Entry 5XL6 (X-ray diffraction, 2.41 A resolution); this record covers chains A and C.

Chain A:
Name: Hemagglutinin
From: Influenza A virus (strain A/Duck/Czechoslovakia/1956 H4N6)
Reference sequence: A3KF09 (A3KF09_I56A1); residues 1-327 here correspond to UniProt positions 17-343 (UniProt number = residue number + 16)
Sequence (327 residues; row label = number of the first residue in the row):
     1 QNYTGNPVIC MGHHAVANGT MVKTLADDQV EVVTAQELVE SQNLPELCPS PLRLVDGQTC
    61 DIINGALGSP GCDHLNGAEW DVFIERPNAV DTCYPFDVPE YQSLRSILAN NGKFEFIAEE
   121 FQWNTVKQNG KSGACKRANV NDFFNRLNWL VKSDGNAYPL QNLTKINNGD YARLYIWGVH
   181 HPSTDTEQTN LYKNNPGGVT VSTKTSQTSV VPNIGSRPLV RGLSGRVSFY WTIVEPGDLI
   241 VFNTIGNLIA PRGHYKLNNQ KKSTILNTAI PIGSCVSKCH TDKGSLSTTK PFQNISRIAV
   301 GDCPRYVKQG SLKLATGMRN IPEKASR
Unresolved in the structure: 1-4, 324-327
Construct notes: engineered mutation Leu223 (Gln239 in A3KF09)
Disulfides: Cys48-Cys275, Cys60-Cys72, Cys93-Cys135, Cys279-Cys303
Covalently attached groups: N-acetylglucosamine (NAG) linked to Asn162, Asn294
Ligand contacts: N-acetyl-alpha-neuraminic acid (SIA): Tyr94, Gly130, Lys131, Ser132, Gly133, Ala134, Asn141, Trp149, Val151, His180, Glu187, Leu191, Leu223, Gly225

Chain C:
Name: Hemagglutinin
From: Influenza A virus (strain A/Duck/Czechoslovakia/1956 H4N6)
Reference sequence: A3KF09 (A3KF09_I56A1); residues 328-503 here correspond to UniProt positions 344-519 (UniProt number = residue number + 16)
Sequence (176 residues; row label = number of the first residue in the row):
   328 GLFGAIAGFI ENGWQGLIDG WYGFRHQNAE GTGTAADLKS TQAAIDQING KLNRLIEKTN
   388 DKYHQIEKEF EQVEGRIQDL EKYVEDTKID LWSYNAELLV ALENQHTIDV TDSEMNKLFE
   448 RVRRQLRENA EDKGNGCFEI FHKCDNNCIE SIRNGTYDHD IYRDEAINNR FQIQGV
Unresolved in the structure: 500-503
Disulfides: Cys471-Cys475

How chain A and chain C interact:
Residue-residue contacts (131; chain A residue first):
  Gly5(A) with Glu466(C); Ile467(C); Phe468(C); Asn496(C)
  Asn6(A) with Ile467(C), hydrogen bond (backbone-backbone)
  Pro7(A) with Gln354(C); Glu466(C); Ile467(C), hydrogen bond (backbone-backbone); His469(C); Cys471(C)
  Val8(A) with His353(C); Gln354(C), hydrogen bond (backbone-backbone); Phe465(C)
  Ile9(A) with Phe351(C), hydrophobic; Arg352(C); Cys464(C); Phe465(C), hydrogen bond (backbone-backbone); Ile467(C), hydrophobic
  Cys10(A) with Trp341(C); Gly350(C); Phe351(C); Arg352(C), hydrogen bond (backbone-backbone); Gly463(C); Cys464(C), disulfide
  Met11(A) with Ile337(C); Trp341(C); Gly350(C); Phe351(C), hydrophobic; Met442(C); Leu445(C), hydrophobic; Val449(C), hydrophobic; Gly463(C), hydrogen bond (backbone-backbone); Phe465(C), hydrophobic
  Gly12(A) with Trp341(C); Tyr349(C); Gly350(C), hydrogen bond (backbone-backbone); Met442(C)
  His13(A) with Ile333(C); Ile337(C); Asn339(C); Gly340(C); Trp341(C), hydrogen bond (backbone-backbone); Trp348(C); Met442(C)
  His14(A) with Trp341(C); Leu344(C); Gly347(C); Trp348(C), hydrogen bond (backbone-backbone)
  Ala15(A) with Gly340(C); Trp341(C), hydrogen bond (backbone-backbone); Gln342(C)
  Ala17(A) with Gln342(C)
  Val22(A) with Asn431(C)
  Lys23(A) with Glu424(C), salt bridge; Ala428(C); Asn431(C), hydrogen bond (backbone-side chain)
  Thr24(A) with Ala428(C); Gln432(C), hydrogen bond; Ile435(C)
  Leu25(A) with Ala428(C); Leu429(C), hydrophobic; Gln432(C), hydrogen bond (backbone-side chain)
  Ala26(A) with Gln432(C)
  Leu38(A) with Leu382(C), hydrophobic; Val427(C), hydrophobic
  Leu52(A) with Tyr390(C)
  Gln102(A) with Glu394(C)
  Arg105(A) with Glu394(C), salt bridge
  Ser106(A) with His391(C), hydrogen bond
  Asn110(A) with His391(C)
  Lys262(A) with Tyr390(C)
  Ser263(A) with His391(C)
  Thr264(A) with Tyr390(C); His391(C), hydrogen bond
  Thr289(A) with Ile383(C)
  Phe292(A) with Ala423(C), hydrophobic
  Arg297(A) with Lys395(C), hydrogen bond (backbone-side chain); Glu412(C); Ile416(C)
  Ile298(A) with Glu396(C)
  Ala299(A) with Gln392(C), hydrogen bond (backbone-side chain)
  Val300(A) with Lys389(C); Tyr390(C)
  Gly301(A) with Asn387(C); Asp388(C); Lys389(C), hydrogen bond (backbone-backbone); Tyr390(C)
  Asp302(A) with Asn387(C); Asp388(C)
  Cys303(A) with Asn387(C), hydrogen bond (backbone-side chain)
  Pro304(A) with Asn387(C)
  Arg305(A) with Lys385(C); Asn387(C), hydrogen bond; Trp419(C)
  Tyr306(A) with Ile416(C), hydrophobic
  Val307(A) with Ser420(C)
  Lys308(A) with Ile416(C); Asp417(C), salt bridge; Ser420(C), hydrogen bond (backbone-side chain)
  Gln309(A) with Ser420(C), hydrogen bond (side chain-backbone); Glu424(C), hydrogen bond
  Leu312(A) with Ala423(C), hydrophobic; Glu424(C)
  Lys313(A) with Val427(C); Asn431(C), hydrogen bond (backbone-side chain)
  Leu314(A) with Leu379(C), hydrophobic; Leu382(C), hydrophobic; Glu430(C); Asn431(C)
  Ala315(A) with Asn431(C), hydrogen bond (backbone-side chain); Thr434(C)
  Thr316(A) with Trp348(C); Ile375(C); Leu379(C)
  Gly317(A) with Trp348(C); Thr434(C)
  Met318(A) with Ile333(C), hydrophobic; Trp348(C); Tyr349(C); Thr438(C)
  Arg319(A) with Ala334(C)
  Ile321(A) with Ile333(C), hydrophobic; Ala334(C), hydrophobic; Glu338(C); Asn339(C); Gly340(C), hydrogen bond (backbone-backbone)
  Pro322(A) with Asn339(C); Gln342(C)
  Glu323(A) with Asn339(C); Gly340(C); Gln342(C), hydrogen bond (backbone-side chain)
Other interface residues (no listed pair), chain A (60 interface residues in all): Val16, Val30, Val32, Gln36, Ala109, Lys278, Asp282, Pro291
Other interface residues (no listed pair), chain C (70 interface residues in all): Asn355, Thr386, Lys415, Leu425, Leu426, Phe446, Leu453, Lys460, Lys470, Ile476, Ile479
Cross-chain cystine bridges: Cys10(A)-Cys464(C)

In short:
Chain A and chain C form an interface of 60 and 70 residues respectively; the contacts include 1 disulfide
bond, 27 hydrogen bonds and 3 salt bridges. Among the polar pairs are Lys23(A)-Glu424(C), Arg105(A)-Glu394(C)
and Lys308(A)-Asp417(C). Bound to chain A: N-acetyl-alpha-neuraminic acid.
Chain A is Hemagglutinin and chain C is Hemagglutinin, both from Influenza A virus (strain
A/Duck/Czechoslovakia/1956 H4N6); the structure, The structure of hemagglutinin Q226L mutant from a
avian-origin H4N6 influenza virus, was determined by X-ray diffraction (same publication as 5XL1, 5XL3, 5XL4,
5XL5, 5XL7, 5XLB, 5XLC and 5XLD).
